Entry 2UUF (X-ray diffraction, 1.26 A resolution); this record covers chains B and H of the 3 polymer chains in the assembly.

== Chain B ==
Name: Thrombin
From: Homo sapiens
Notes: EC 3.4.21.5
UniProtKB: P00734 (THRB_HUMAN); the construct lacks a stretch of the UniProt sequence and is renumbered around it, so the offset changes along the chain: 16-37 = UniProt 364-385; 38-60 = UniProt 387-409; 61-77 = UniProt 419-435; 78-97 = UniProt 437-456; 6 more segments
Amino-acid sequence (259 residues; numbered 16 to 247 plus 28 insertion-coded residues; 1 number in that range is skipped by the numbering (no residue carries it; nothing is unmodelled there); the number before each row is that of its first residue; a row labelled like 60A-60I holds insertion residues (60A, then the next letters in order)):
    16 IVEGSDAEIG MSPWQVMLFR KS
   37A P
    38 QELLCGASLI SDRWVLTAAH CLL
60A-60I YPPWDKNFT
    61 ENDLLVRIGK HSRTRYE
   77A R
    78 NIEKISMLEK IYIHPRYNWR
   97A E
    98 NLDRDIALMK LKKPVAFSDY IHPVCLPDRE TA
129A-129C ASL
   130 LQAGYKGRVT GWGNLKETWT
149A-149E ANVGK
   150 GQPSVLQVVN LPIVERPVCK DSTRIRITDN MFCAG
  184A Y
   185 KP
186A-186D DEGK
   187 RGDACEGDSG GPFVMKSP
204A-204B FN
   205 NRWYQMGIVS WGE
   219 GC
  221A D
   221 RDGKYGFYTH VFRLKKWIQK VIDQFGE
Disordered / not traced: 148-149, 149A-149E
Cystine bridges: Cys42-Cys58, Cys168-Cys182, Cys191-Cys220
Metal / ion sites: Ca2+: Lys169, Thr172, Phe204A; Na+: Arg221, Lys224
From the paper describing this entry:
  - catalytic residues: His57, Asp102

== Chain H ==
Name: Hirudin I
UniProtKB: P28501 (ITHA_HIRME); residue numbers follow UniProt; this construct covers 55-64
Amino-acid sequence (10 residues; row label = number of the first residue in the row):
    55 DFEEIPEEYL
Modified / non-standard residues: Tyr63 (o-sulfo-l-tyrosine; TYS)

== Chain B / chain H interface ==
Pairs across the interface - 26 pairs, chain B then chain H:
  Phe34(B) - Phe56(H)  hydrophobic
  Lys36(B) - Leu64(H)
  Gln38(B) - Phe56(H)
  Gln38(B) - Glu57(H)
  Gln38(B) - Glu58(H)
  Gln38(B) - Ile59(H)
  Gln38(B) - Leu64(H)
  Glu39(B) - Phe56(H)
  Leu40(B) - Phe56(H)
  Leu65(B) - Ile59(H)  hydrophobic
  Leu65(B) - Tyr63(H)
  Arg67(B) - Ile59(H)
  Arg73(B) - Asp55(H)  salt bridge
  Arg73(B) - Phe56(H)
  Thr74(B) - Asp55(H)
  Thr74(B) - Phe56(H)
  Thr74(B) - Glu57(H)  hydrogen bond (backbone-backbone)
  Arg75(B) - Glu57(H)
  Tyr76(B) - Glu57(H)  hydrogen bond (backbone-side chain)
  Tyr76(B) - Glu58(H)
  Tyr76(B) - Pro60(H)
  Tyr76(B) - Tyr63(H)
  Glu80(B) - Tyr63(H)
  Lys81(B) - Tyr63(H)
  Ile82(B) - Ile59(H)  hydrophobic
  Ile82(B) - Tyr63(H)
Also at the interface, not in a pair above, chain B (15 interface residues in all): Met84

== Overview ==
Chain B and chain H form an interface of 15 and 8 residues respectively; the contacts include 2 hydrogen bonds
and 1 salt bridge. Polar pairs include Arg73(B)-Asp55(H), Tyr76(B)-Glu57(H) and Thr74(B)-Glu57(H). Lys169(B),
Thr172(B) and Phe204A(B) form the Ca2+ site. The Na+ site is built by Arg221(B) and Lys224(B). The paper
reports catalytic residues His57(B) and Asp102(B).
Chain B is Thrombin (Homo sapiens) and chain H is Hirudin I; the structure, Thrombin-hirugen binary complex at
1.26A resolution, was determined by X-ray diffraction together with 2UUJ, 2UUK and 2UU8 from the same study.
